Entry 9D4C (electron microscopy, 2.75 A resolution); this record covers chains E and O of the 9 polymer chains in the assembly.

# Chain E
Protein: Proteasome subunit alpha type-5
Source organism: Saccharomyces cerevisiae
Reference sequence: P32379 (PSA5_YEAST); numbering as in UniProt (aligned over 1-260)
Sequence (260 residues; row label = number of the first residue in the row):
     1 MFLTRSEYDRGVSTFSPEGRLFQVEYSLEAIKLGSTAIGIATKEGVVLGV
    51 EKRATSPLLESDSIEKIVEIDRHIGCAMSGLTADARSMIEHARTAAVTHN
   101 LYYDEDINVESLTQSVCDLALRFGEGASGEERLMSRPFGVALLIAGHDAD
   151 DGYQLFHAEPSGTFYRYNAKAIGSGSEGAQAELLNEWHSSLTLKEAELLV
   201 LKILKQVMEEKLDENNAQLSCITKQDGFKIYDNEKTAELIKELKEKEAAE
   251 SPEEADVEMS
Disordered / not traced: 126-134, 250-260

# Chain O
Protein: Proteasome activator BLM10
Source organism: Saccharomyces cerevisiae
Reference sequence: P43583 (BLM10_YEAST); residue numbers follow UniProt; this construct covers 1-2143
Sequence (2143 residues; row label = number of the first residue in the row):
     1 MTANNDDDIKSPIPITNKTLSQLKRFERSPGRPSSSQGEIKRKKSRLYAA
    51 DGRPHSPLRARSATPTLQDQKLFNGMDSTSLLNERLQHYTLDYVSDRAQH
   101 MKNIYDPSSRWFSRSVRPEFPIEEFLPYKTESHEDQAKYLCHVLVNLYIA
   151 ISSLDIQGLISISSKDLADLKKEVDDLALKTDLFRLSNNTAENDLLGNDI
   201 ADYDDAEGLEDELDEYFDLAGPDFNATGKITAKSATIVNVNHWTNELKNC
   251 LHFDFPVALRKSLATVYYYLSLVQGQKVYRQMHVDMFERLVSLDDDRTNF
   301 TELLQKQGLLLDHQIMLNFLCEFLPYPDPDYARYELSSKEDLQLFRLLLK
   351 HAHNAKPFFDKSKESLLVDTMNFLLSSLAPSTMMAVMPIVTSVVPYHYHI
   401 HSKIIDYFPFCYSIWSSVSANVAIDTHMYDFVGSISKDVHNKILSSEHEK
   451 DVVGVEFGEFGIFTDDQMTFMFNRLQGHLRTDGQIHSYSRTVKPFVYAIN
   501 GSKKDRFFEKLVSLAKAIETFIHPSNNGFWTKPNAKFVHAFIKSYHGRVK
   551 YEEDICARGVTNGICLTSFCHEEIVEIFLNIISLGSQNKNPDIANYYISC
   601 FAYLLELDPSNAYLIYDKILIDLYDTLADQFINSRHRIISSLKQFTRVIR
   651 FIVMDKLYRVHITNVLSMLVSKLDMNDTNLTSNLINGIVSIAAFIPIQDL
   701 TGEDDYISFESDTLPLVQQHFYHIKCGESSKTFRVDDELLNNAFKASTTV
   751 FQSMLKVYVEKIFQLVDVDLEDSLVTKINQTTMILQESMDDKIFNYFASL
   801 LQRNFWSNDSFKEKDPNYELVTIPLAALVRRNNGLSKELVRTLLFHIKEQ
   851 IKRGAGSVRSTSEIQQRDVKLVLYLTALNDVLRQCHESLLEYSDELITFM
   901 KYLYDNVTNPPLDVITSIVIHSALATLCTTEITDCRLFPEDSKIPEKDRW
   951 GGLQFDPRRFDKQHLSFQWHVPSSDEITLSISILESLSEYCINNVEELMK
  1001 APRHDSEYGDMIQKYVLVMTHTLSGSSLLFDPDFNKYRTQSNLSYREKLI
  1051 LLKNIRENNCDPQELDIDIEQIRSGKDDEDYIESKDIEAGLNAGVSDVVQ
  1101 LRDEFPDELIVDEEVVSEMPSGVNTPIAGTHGTDNSAMSSDLAFRDLDIY
  1151 TCNYYFGNTTEEKLQNPQYLQVHRVRARIGHFFHKLYVFLSTNFENNTNM
  1201 FQILLHGLKVWFTDLGQETVFNEDPNAFIDVDFLENVQSLSHVNEPFTRT
  1251 NFAIRANSLHQSRVLLHSTNRKASKLENLLLVDIIQLATSLYPDIYKPAQ
  1301 GTLVHCMKQLVGSYGVVINKIIPSLEKAIKDHDYMKIQVILNVLLIKKIH
  1351 RKLMTDYKDIGRLIFLLIECCRVNELEIGMYADKILTDIVIGIKIPSSVC
  1401 VISDQAFLPLAPPDGTINLQVEAVKLAKKKKREYYLSLLVDLQDKLLDKL
  1451 DNEKDMGWKIRMFILRFVTQIQSNLESKPDKRAVFSIISQISTKHPEIIH
  1501 LVVKSLLSTCNKIISLSDYEYDITRAYKNEFNPSFVEILDTSTTSFPKTF
  1551 TEEMNNFDNPKYFIDLRAYVGWLCWGRLMYVMSPKALKLNLRENELEVLK
  1601 TAGHLLTREFLRDVTMNLVQDNETRGVFSSGNVSFFSLVILLISSGFCEL
  1651 NMSDLFELCESYYNKDDKASMIMSVEIVAGLVCGSKFMSVSDLDKRDTFI
  1701 ENFLAKCLDYELNHDAFEIWSTLAWWLPAVVDLRRSKTFFCHFINADGMF
  1751 DRESDAATHQTSKIYMLRSILMSMEFRAPDVGKLFDELVFDHPYDQVRQA
  1801 VAKLLTTLVQNQSNPSISDPTTLLEAERNDPDGLGLPLKSVPEKVDAYIK
  1851 KQFEIIKNLEDSVVGLNPQQFIKTDYFYRTSTIFYWIKEMARGPNKVLLV
  1901 PYLVDYVLPFLIGLVKHKDVCALASLDPVRLYAGLGYMPIRKNHVAAIVD
  1951 YVCSSNVALSSNQTKLQLAFIQHFLSAELLQLTEEEKNKILEFVVSNLYN
  2001 EQFVEVRVRAASILSDIVHNWKEEQPLLSLIERFAKGLDVNKYTSKERQK
  2051 LSKTDIKIHGNVLGLGAIISAFPYVFPLPPWIPKQLSNLSSWARTSGMTG
  2101 QAAKNTISEFKKVRADTWKFDRASFNTEELEDLEGVLWRSYYA
Disordered / not traced: 1-72, 169-228, 1040-1144
Curated features (UniProtKB/Swiss-Prot):
  - motif: Tyr2141 to Ala2143 (YYX motif)
  - modified residue: Ser11 (Phosphoserine), Ser29 (Phosphoserine), Ser56 (Phosphoserine), Ser62 (Phosphoserine), Thr64 (Phosphothreonine), Thr66 (Phosphothreonine), Ser1041 (Phosphoserine)

# Interface between chain E and chain O
Contacting residue pairs (59):
  Met1(E) - Arg480(O)  hydrogen bond (backbone-side chain)
  Met1(E) - Phe521(O)
  Met1(E) - Tyr1937(O)
  Met1(E) - Gln1972(O)
  Met1(E) - Ser1976(O)
  Met1(E) - Asp2016(O)  hydrogen bond (backbone-side chain)
  Phe2(E) - Thr520(O)
  Phe2(E) - Ser2015(O)
  Phe2(E) - His2019(O)
  Phe2(E) - Ser2070(O)
  Phe2(E) - Ala2071(O)  hydrophobic
  Leu3(E) - Thr520(O)  hydrogen bond (backbone-side chain)
  Leu3(E) - Phe521(O)  hydrophobic
  Leu3(E) - Asn526(O)  hydrogen bond (backbone-side chain)
  Leu3(E) - Trp530(O)  hydrophobic
  Leu3(E) - Tyr2074(O)  hydrogen bond (backbone-side chain)
  Thr4(E) - Tyr2074(O)
  Thr4(E) - Val2113(O)
  Arg5(E) - Ser525(O)  hydrogen bond (side chain-backbone)
  Arg5(E) - Asn526(O)  hydrogen bond (backbone-side chain)
  Arg5(E) - Asn527(O)  hydrogen bond (side chain-backbone)
  Arg5(E) - Trp530(O)
  Arg5(E) - Tyr2074(O)  hydrogen bond (backbone-side chain)
  Ser6(E) - Lys2112(O)
  Glu7(E) - Ser525(O)
  Glu7(E) - Lys589(O)  salt bridge
  Asp9(E) - Lys2112(O)  salt bridge
  Glu18(E) - Lys2111(O)  salt bridge
  Gly19(E) - Tyr2142(O)  hydrogen bond (backbone-side chain)
  Arg20(E) - Ser2108(O)
  Arg20(E) - Leu2137(O)
  Arg20(E) - Tyr2142(O)
  Leu21(E) - Tyr2141(O)
  Leu21(E) - Tyr2142(O)
  Phe22(E) - Lys2112(O)
  Val24(E) - Tyr2141(O)
  Glu25(E) - Leu2137(O)
  Glu25(E) - Arg2139(O)  salt bridge
  Glu25(E) - Tyr2141(O)
  Glu51(E) - Lys1918(O)  salt bridge
  Ala54(E) - Leu1923(O)  hydrophobic
  Thr55(E) - Leu1923(O)
  Glu159(E) - Ser2140(O)
  Thr163(E) - Ser2140(O)  hydrogen bond
  Thr163(E) - Tyr2141(O)
  Phe164(E) - Ser2140(O)  hydrogen bond (backbone-side chain)
  Tyr165(E) - Ser2140(O)
  Glu177(E) - Val2004(O)
  Glu177(E) - Glu2005(O)
  Glu177(E) - Val2008(O)
  Gly178(E) - Val2004(O)
  Gly178(E) - Glu2005(O)  hydrogen bond (backbone-side chain)
  Glu209(E) - Ser1960(O)
  Glu209(E) - Ser1961(O)  hydrogen bond
  Glu209(E) - Asn1962(O)  hydrogen bond (side chain-backbone)
  Glu209(E) - Gln1963(O)
  Lys211(E) - Lys1916(O)  hydrogen bond (side chain-backbone)
  Asp213(E) - Asn1867(O)
  Asn216(E) - Asp1919(O)  hydrogen bond
Also at the interface, not in a pair above, chain E (41 interface residues in all): Pro17, Tyr26, Leu28, Arg53, Ser56, Pro57, Ser161, Gly175, Ser176, Ala179, Ala181, Met208, Asn215
Also at the interface, not in a pair above, chain O (47 interface residues in all): Pro524, Pro1868, Gln1869, His1917, Ala1922, His1973, Pro2073, Gln2101, Ala2115

# Overview
41 residues of chain E and 47 residues of chain O are in contact, with 17 hydrogen bonds and 5 salt bridges.
Among the polar pairs are Glu7(E)-Lys589(O), Asp9(E)-Lys2112(O) and Glu18(E)-Lys2111(O).
Chain E is Proteasome subunit alpha type-5 and chain O is Proteasome activator BLM10, both from Saccharomyces
cerevisiae; the structure, Proteasome core particle assembly intermediate Blm10:alpha-ring purified from
Saccharomyces cerevisiae, was determined by electron microscopy.
